1UWX - chains H and L of the 4 polymer chains in the assembly; structure by X-ray diffraction, 2.20 A resolution.

# Chain H
Name: Antibody
Organism: Mus musculus
Notes: fragment: residues 1-215 (fab fragment, heavy chain); antibody fragment or engineered binder
Sequence (225 residues; numbered 1 to 215 plus 10 insertion-coded residues; the number before each row is that of its first residue; a row labelled like 82A-82C holds insertion residues (82A, then the next letters in order)):
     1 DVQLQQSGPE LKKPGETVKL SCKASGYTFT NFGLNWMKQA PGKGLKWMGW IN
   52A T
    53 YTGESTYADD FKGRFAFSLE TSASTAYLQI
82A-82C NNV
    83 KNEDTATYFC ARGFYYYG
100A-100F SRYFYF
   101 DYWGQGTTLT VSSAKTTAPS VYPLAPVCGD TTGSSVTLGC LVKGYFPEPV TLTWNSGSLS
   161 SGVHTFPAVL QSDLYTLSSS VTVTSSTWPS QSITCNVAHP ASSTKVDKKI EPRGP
Unresolved in the structure: 1, 128-133
Disulfide bonds: Cys22-Cys92, Cys140-Cys195

# Chain L
Name: Antibody
Organism: Mus musculus
Notes: fragment: residues 3-214 (fab fragment, light chain); antibody fragment or engineered binder
Sequence (213 residues; numbered 3 to 214 plus 3 insertion-coded residues; 2 numbers in that range are skipped by the numbering (no residue carries them; nothing is unmodelled there); the number before each row is that of its first residue; a row labelled like 95A-95B holds insertion residues (95A, then the next letters in order)):
     3 GIVMTQTPAS QSASLGESVT ITCLASQTIG TWLAWYQQKP GKSPQLLIYA ATSLADGVPS
    63 RFSGSGSGTK FSFKISSLQA EDFVSYYCQQ LSS
95A-95B TP
    96 YT
   100 FGGGTKL
  106A E
   107 IKRADAAPTV SIFPPSSEQL TSGGASVVCF LNNFYPKDIN VKWKIDGKER QNGVLNSWTD
   167 QDSKDSTYSM SSTLTLTKDE YERHNSYTCE ATHKTSTSPI VKSFNRNE
Unresolved in the structure: 214
Disulfide bonds: Cys25-Cys90, Cys135-Cys195

# How chain H and chain L interact
Pairs across the interface (74):
  Met37(H) with Phe100(L), hydrophobic
  Gln39(H) with Gln40(L), hydrogen bond; Tyr89(L), hydrogen bond
  Lys43(H) with Tyr89(L)
  Gly44(H) with Tyr89(L)
  Leu45(H) with Pro46(L), hydrophobic; Tyr89(L), hydrophobic; Phe100(L)
  Trp47(H) with Pro95B(L), hydrophobic; Tyr96(L)
  Phe91(H) with Gln40(L); Ser45(L)
  Arg100B(H) with Trp34(L)
  Tyr100C(H) with Trp34(L); Tyr51(L), hydrophobic; Ala52(L), hydrophobic
  Phe100D(H) with Trp34(L), hydrophobic; Leu93(L); Tyr96(L)
  Tyr100E(H) with Leu48(L), hydrophobic; Tyr51(L), hydrophobic; Leu93(L), hydrophobic
  Phe100F(H) with Tyr38(L), hydrogen bond (backbone-side chain); Leu48(L); Gln91(L); Leu93(L), hydrophobic
  Trp103(H) with Tyr38(L); Pro46(L)
  Gly104(H) with Ser45(L), hydrogen bond (backbone-side chain)
  Gln105(H) with Ser45(L)
  Tyr122(H) with Ser122(L); Glu124(L); Gln125(L); Ser128(L)
  Pro123(H) with Ser122(L); Glu124(L)
  Leu124(H) with Phe119(L), hydrophobic; Val134(L), hydrophobic; Phe136(L), hydrophobic
  Ala125(H) with Phe119(L)
  Pro126(H) with Phe119(L)
  Thr137(H) with Ser117(L); Phe119(L)
  Leu141(H) with Ser132(L); Val134(L), hydrophobic
  Lys143(H) with Gln125(L); Ser132(L); Thr181(L)
  His164(H) with Asn138(L); Asn139(L); Asp168(L), salt bridge; Ser175(L), hydrogen bond
  Phe166(H) with Phe136(L), hydrophobic; Asn138(L); Ser163(L); Thr165(L); Ser175(L); Met176(L); Ser177(L)
  Pro167(H) with Ser163(L), hydrogen bond (backbone-side chain); Trp164(L)
  Val169(H) with Leu161(L), hydrophobic; Asn162(L); Ser163(L)
  Gln171(H) with Leu161(L)
  Thr176(H) with Leu161(L)
  Ser178(H) with Phe136(L); Ser177(L), hydrogen bond
  Ser179(H) with Phe136(L)
  Ser180(H) with Phe136(L); Asn138(L), hydrogen bond
  Lys208(H) with Glu124(L), salt bridge
  Arg213(H) with Pro121(L); Ser123(L)
Also at the interface, not in a pair above, chain H (42 interface residues in all): Lys46, Ala60, Tyr97, Asp101, Val127, Leu138, Gly139, Thr165
Also at the interface, not in a pair above, chain L (41 interface residues in all): Lys44, Thr95A, Pro120, Thr179

# In short
42 residues of chain H and 41 residues of chain L are in contact, with 8 hydrogen bonds and 2 salt bridges.
Polar contacts include His164(H)-Asp168(L), Lys208(H)-Glu124(L) and Gln39(H)-Gln40(L).
Chain H is Antibody and chain L is Antibody, both from Mus musculus; the structure, P1.2 serosubtype antigen
derived from N. meningitidis PorA in complex with Fab fragment, was determined by X-ray diffraction.
